Entry 1ULG (X-ray diffraction, 2.20 A resolution); this record covers chains C and D of the 4 polymer chains in the assembly.

Chain C (and D):
Molecule: galectin-2
From: Coprinopsis cinerea
Notes: chain D of this document is another copy of the same molecule, construct and numbering; everything in this record applies to it too
Amino-acid sequence (150 residues; each row starts with the number of its first residue):
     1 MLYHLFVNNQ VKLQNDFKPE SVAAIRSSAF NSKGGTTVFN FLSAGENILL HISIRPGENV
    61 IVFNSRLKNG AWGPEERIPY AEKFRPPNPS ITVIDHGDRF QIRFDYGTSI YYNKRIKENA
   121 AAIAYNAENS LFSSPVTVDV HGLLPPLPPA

How chain C and chain D interact:
Pairs across the interface (37):
  Glu20(C) with Arg103(D), salt bridge; Thr108(D); Ser109(D), hydrogen bond
  Val22(C) with Leu147(D), hydrophobic
  His96(C) with His96(D); Arg99(D); Gln101(D); Tyr111(D), hydrogen bond
  Asp98(C) with Arg99(D), salt bridge
  Arg99(C) with His96(D); Asp98(D), salt bridge; Arg99(D)
  Gln101(C) with His96(D)
  Arg103(C) with Glu20(D), salt bridge; Leu143(D)
  Thr108(C) with Glu20(D), hydrogen bond
  Ser109(C) with Glu20(D), hydrogen bond
  Tyr111(C) with Glu20(D); His96(D), hydrogen bond
  His141(C) with Pro148(D); Pro149(D)
  Leu143(C) with Arg103(D)
  Leu144(C) with Ile94(D), hydrophobic; Arg103(D); Leu147(D), hydrophobic
  Pro145(C) with Leu147(D), hydrophobic; Ala150(D)
  Pro146(C) with Pro148(D); Ala150(D)
  Leu147(C) with Val22(D), hydrophobic; Leu144(D), hydrophobic; Leu147(D), hydrophobic
  Pro148(C) with His141(D), hydrogen bond (backbone-side chain); Pro146(D)
  Pro149(C) with His141(D)
  Ala150(C) with His141(D); Pro145(D)
Interface residues without a listed pair, chain C (21 interface residues in all): Ile94, Asp139
Interface residues without a listed pair, chain D (22 interface residues in all): Asp95, Asp139

Summary:
21 residues of chain C and 22 residues of chain D are in contact; the contacts include 6 hydrogen bonds and 4
salt bridges. Polar contacts include Glu20(C)-Arg103(D), Asp98(C)-Arg99(D) and Glu20(C)-Ser109(D).
Both chains are galectin-2 (Coprinopsis cinerea). Entry 1ULG (CGL2 in complex with Thomsen-Friedenreich
antigen) was determined by X-ray diffraction, deposited together with 1UL9, 1ULC, 1ULD, 1ULE and 1ULF.
